Entry 1CTZ (X-ray diffraction, 1.90 A resolution); this record covers chain A.

[Chain A]
Molecule: Cytochrome C
Organism: Saccharomyces cerevisiae
Reference sequence: P00044 (CYC1_YEAST); the author numbering skips numbers that UniProt does not, so the offset changes along the chain: -5 to -1 = UniProt 1-5; 1-103 = UniProt 6-108
Amino-acid sequence (108 residues; numbered -5 to 103; 1 number in that range is skipped by the numbering (no residue carries it; nothing is unmodelled there); the number before each row is that of its first residue; numbers below 1 keep their minus sign (Thr-5 is residue -5)):
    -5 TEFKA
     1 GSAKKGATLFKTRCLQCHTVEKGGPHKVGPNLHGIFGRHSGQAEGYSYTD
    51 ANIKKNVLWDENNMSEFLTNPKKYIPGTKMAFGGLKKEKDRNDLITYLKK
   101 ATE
Sequence notes: conflict Phe67 (Tyr72 in P00044), Thr102 (Cys107 in P00044)
Modified / non-standard residues: Lys72 (n-trimethyllysine; M3L)
Glycans and other covalent adducts: heme c (HEC) linked to Cys14, Cys17
Bound ions: heme c Fe: His18, Met80
Residues lining bound ligands: heme c (HEC): Arg13, Gln16, His18, Val28, Gly29, Pro30, Leu32, Ile35, Arg38, His39, Ser40, Gly41, Gln42, Tyr46, Ser47, Tyr48, Thr49, Asn52, Trp59, Met64, Phe67, Leu68, Gly77, Thr78, Lys79, Met80, Ala81, Phe82, Leu85, Leu94, Leu98

[In short]
Heme c is covalently linked to Cys17. The heme c Fe site is built by His18 and Met80.
Chain A is Cytochrome C (Saccharomyces cerevisiae); the structure, Mutation of tyrosine-67 in cytochrome C
significantly alters the local heme environment, was determined by X-ray diffraction together with 1CTY from
the same study.
